8SPW - chains B and E of the 6 polymer chains in the assembly; structure by electron microscopy, 3.50 A resolution.

[Chain B]
Molecule: ATP synthase subunit alpha
From: Bacillus sp. PS3
Notes: EC 7.1.2.2
UniProt: A0A0M3VGF9 (A0A0M3VGF9_BACP3); residue numbers follow UniProt; this construct covers 26-501
Amino-acid sequence (476 residues; each row starts with the number of its first residue):
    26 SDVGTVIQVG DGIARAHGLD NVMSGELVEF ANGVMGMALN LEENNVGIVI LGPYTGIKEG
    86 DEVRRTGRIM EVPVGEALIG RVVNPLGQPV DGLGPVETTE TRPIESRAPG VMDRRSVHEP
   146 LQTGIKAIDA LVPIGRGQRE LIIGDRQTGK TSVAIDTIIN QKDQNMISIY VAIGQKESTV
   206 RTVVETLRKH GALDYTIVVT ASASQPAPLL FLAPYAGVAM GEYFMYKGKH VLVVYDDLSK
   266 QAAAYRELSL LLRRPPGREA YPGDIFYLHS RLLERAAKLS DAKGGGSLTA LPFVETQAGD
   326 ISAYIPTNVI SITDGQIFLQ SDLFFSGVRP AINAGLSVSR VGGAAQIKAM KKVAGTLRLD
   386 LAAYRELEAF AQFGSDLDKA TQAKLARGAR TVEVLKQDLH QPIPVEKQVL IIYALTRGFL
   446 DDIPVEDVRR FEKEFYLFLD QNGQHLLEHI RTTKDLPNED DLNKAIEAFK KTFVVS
Unresolved in the structure: 26
Construct notes: conflict Ser193 (Cys in A0A0M3VGF9), Phe463 (Trp in A0A0M3VGF9)
Ion coordination: Mg2+: Thr176 (together with ATP)
Small-molecule neighbours: ATP (adenosine-5'-triphosphate): Asp170, Arg171, Gln172, Thr173, Gly174, Lys175, Thr176, Ser177, Gln200, Phe349, Arg354, Pro355, Gln422, Asp423, Leu424

[Chain E]
Molecule: ATP synthase subunit beta
From: Bacillus sp. PS3
UniProt: A0A0M4U1P9 (A0A0M4U1P9_BACP3); numbering as in UniProt (aligned over 1-471)
Amino-acid sequence (471 residues; each row starts with the number of its first residue):
     1 MTRGRVIQVM GPVVDVKFEN GHLPAIYNAL KIQHKARNEN EVDIDLTLEV ALHLGDDTVR
    61 TIAMASTDGL IRGMEVIDTG APISVPVGEV TLGRVFNVLG EPIDLEGDIP ADARRDPIHR
   121 PAPKFEELAT EVEILETGIK VVDLLAPYIK GGKIGLFGGA GVGKTVLIQE LIHNIAQEHG
   181 GISVFAGVGE RTREGNDLYH EMKDSGVISK TAMVFGQMNE PPGARMRVAL TGLTMAEYFR
   241 DEQGQDVLLF IDNIFRFTQA GSEVSALLGR MPSAVGYQPT LATEMGQLQE RITSTAKGSI
   301 TSIQAIYVPA DDYTDPAPAT TFSHLDATTN LERKLAEMGI YPAVDPLAST SRALAPEIVG
   361 EEHYQVARKV QQTLQRYKEL QDIIAILGMD ELSDEDKLVV HRARRIQFFL SQNFHVAEQF
   421 TGQPGSYVPV KETVRGFKEI LEGKYDHLPE DAFRLVGRIE EVVEKAKAMG V
Unresolved in the structure: 471
Ion coordination: Mg2+: Thr165 (together with ADP, phosphate ion)
Small-molecule neighbours: ADP (adenosine-5'-diphosphate): Gly159, Ala160, Gly161, Val162, Gly163, Lys164, Thr165, Val166, Glu194, Tyr341, Pro342, Ala417, Phe420

[How chain B and chain E interact]
Contacting residue pairs - 41 pairs, chain B then chain E:
  Ile32(B) - Gly55(E)
  Val34(B) - His53(E)  hydrogen bond (backbone-backbone)
  Gly35(B) - Leu52(E)
  Asp36(B) - Leu52(E)
  Asp36(B) - Arg270(E)  salt bridge
  Thr80(B) - Ala25(E)
  Thr80(B) - Ile26(E)
  Thr80(B) - Tyr27(E)
  Lys83(B) - Leu23(E)
  Lys83(B) - Ala25(E)
  Glu84(B) - Leu23(E)
  Glu84(B) - His53(E)  salt bridge
  Glu84(B) - Gly55(E)  hydrogen bond (side chain-backbone)
  Glu84(B) - Asp56(E)
  Glu84(B) - Asp57(E)  hydrogen bond (side chain-backbone)
  Val115(B) - Phe125(E)  hydrophobic
  Val115(B) - Glu126(E)
  Asp116(B) - Phe125(E)
  Arg171(B) - Phe322(E)
  Lys201(B) - His324(E)
  Lys201(B) - Asp326(E)  salt bridge
  Glu202(B) - Phe125(E)
  Glu202(B) - Leu128(E)
  Arg206(B) - Phe125(E)  hydrogen bond (side chain-backbone)
  Arg206(B) - Glu126(E)  hydrogen bond (side chain-backbone)
  Arg206(B) - Leu128(E)  hydrogen bond (side chain-backbone)
  Arg206(B) - Thr130(E)
  Thr207(B) - Thr130(E)
  Ser229(B) - Glu290(E)
  Glu272(B) - Pro279(E)
  Glu272(B) - Thr280(E)
  Glu272(B) - Thr283(E)
  Leu275(B) - Met271(E)  hydrophobic
  Leu275(B) - Pro272(E)
  Leu275(B) - Pro279(E)  hydrophobic
  Leu276(B) - Arg270(E)
  Leu276(B) - Pro279(E)  hydrophobic
  Leu276(B) - Thr280(E)
  Arg278(B) - Gly269(E)  hydrogen bond (side chain-backbone)
  Arg278(B) - Met271(E)
  Ala285(B) - Ala274(E)
Interface residues without a listed pair, chain B (29 interface residues in all): Gln33, Tyr79, Gln172, Val205, Val209, Ala228, Arg279, Pro281, Phe350
Interface residues without a listed pair, chain E (34 interface residues in all): Pro24, Leu54, Thr58, Lys153, Ser273, Leu281, Gly286, Arg352, Arg368

[Overview]
29 residues of chain B face 34 of chain E across their interface; the contacts include 7 hydrogen bonds and 3
salt bridges. Polar contacts include Asp36(B)-Arg270(E), Glu84(B)-His53(E) and Lys201(B)-Asp326(E). Chain B
binds ATP. Bound to chain E: ADP.
Here chain B is ATP synthase subunit alpha and chain E is ATP synthase subunit beta, both from Bacillus sp.
PS3. Entry 8SPW (PS3 F1 Rotorless, low ATP) was determined by electron microscopy, deposited together with
8SPV and 8SPX.
